Entry 6VGW (X-ray diffraction, 1.51 A resolution); this record covers chain A.

== Chain A ==
Name: VidaL
Organism: synthetic construct
Notes: engineered mutation(s): C4A, N142A
Sequence (145 residues; row label = number of the first residue in the row; numbering starts at 0):
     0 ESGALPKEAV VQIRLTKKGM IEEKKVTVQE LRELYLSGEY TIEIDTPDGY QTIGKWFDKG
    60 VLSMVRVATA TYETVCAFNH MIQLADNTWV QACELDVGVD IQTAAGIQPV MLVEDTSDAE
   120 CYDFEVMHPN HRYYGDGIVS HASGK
Modified positions: Mse-19, Mse-63, Mse-80, Mse-110, Mse-126 (selenomethionine)

== In short ==
Chain A is VidaL (synthetic construct); the structure, Crystal structure of VidaL intein (selenomethionine
variant), was determined by X-ray diffraction (same publication as 6VGV).
